PDB entry 5W2M | X-ray diffraction, 3.70 A resolution | chains A and C of the 10 polymer chains in the assembly

Chain A (and C):
Name: DNA dC->dU-editing enzyme APOBEC-3F
Organism: Homo sapiens
Notes: EC 3.5.4.-; chain C of this document is another copy of the same molecule, construct and numbering; everything in this record applies to it too
Reference sequence: Q8IUX4 (ABC3F_HUMAN); numbering as in UniProt (aligned over 190-373)
Amino-acid sequence (184 residues; row label = number of the first residue in the row):
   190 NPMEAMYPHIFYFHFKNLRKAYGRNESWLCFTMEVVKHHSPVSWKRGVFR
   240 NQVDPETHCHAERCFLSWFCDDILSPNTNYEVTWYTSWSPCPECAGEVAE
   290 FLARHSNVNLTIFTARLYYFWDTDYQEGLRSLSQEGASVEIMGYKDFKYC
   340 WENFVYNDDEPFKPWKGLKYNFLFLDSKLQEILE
Disulfide bonds: Cys-248/Cys-253
Swiss-Prot annotation at these positions:
  - active site: Glu-251 (Proton donor)
  - binding site (Zn(2+)): His-249, Cys-280, Cys-283
  - cross-link ((Microbial infection) Glycyl lysine isopeptide (Lys-Gly)): Lys-234 (interchain with G-Cter in ubiquitin), Lys-334 (interchain with G-Cter in ubiquitin), Lys-352 (interchain with G-Cter in ubiquitin), Lys-355 (interchain with G-Cter in ubiquitin), Lys-358 (interchain with G-Cter in ubiquitin)
  - mutagenesis: His-249 (H249C: Reduced but not abolished antiviral activity; H249R: Nearly abolished antiviral activity; when associated with R-65), Glu-251 (E251A: Decrease in cytidine deaminase and antiviral activity; E251A: Decrease in cytidine deaminase and antiviral activity; when associated with A-67; E251Q: Remains able to bind Vif ...), Leu-255 (L255D: Resistant to HIV-1 Vif and reduces Vif binding but is still efficiently incorporated into the virion), Phe-258 (F258A: Resistant to HIV-1 Vif and reduces Vif binding but is still efficiently incorporated into the virion), Cys-259 (C259K: Resistant to HIV-1 Vif and reduces Vif binding but is still efficiently incorporated into the virion), Asp-260 to Asp-261 (Does not affect interaction with APOBEC3G), Ile-262 to Leu-263 (Resistant to HIV-1 Vif and abolishes Vif binding but is still efficiently incorporated into the virion), Ser-264 (S264D: Resistant to HIV-1 Vif and reduces Vif binding but is still efficiently incorporated into the virion), Pro-265 (P265A: Impaired interaction with HIV-1 Vif protein), Tyr-269 (Y269A: Resistant to HIV-1 Vif and reduces Vif binding but is still efficiently incorporated into the virion), Cys-280 (C280S: Reduced but not abolished antiviral activity. Nearly abolished antiviral activity; when associated with Q-96), Cys-283 (C283S: Reduced but not abolished antiviral activity. Nearly abolished antiviral activity; when associated with S-99), 6 further mutagenesis entries in UniProt
From the paper describing this entry:
  - binding site for the 10-nt DNA strand: Tyr-333, Lys-352, Lys-355, Lys-358, Tyr-359
  - mutagenesis - K352A/K355A/K358A: abolished binding to ssDNA
  - mutagenesis - Y333A: decreased binding to poly-dT ssDNA
  - mutagenesis - Y359A: increased binding to poly-dT ssDNA
  - mutagenesis - Y333A, K352A/K355A/K358A: decreased binding to substrate
  - mutagenesis - Y359A: increased binding to substrate
  - mutagenesis - Y333A (about 70%), K352A/K355A/K358A (about 70%): decreased catalytic activity
  - mutagenesis - Y359A: decreased catalytic activity on ssDNA
  - mutagenesis - K352A/K355A/K358A: abolished binding to RNA
  - mutagenesis - Y333A, Y359A: decreased binding to RNA
  - Zn2+ coordination: His-247, His-249
  - catalytic residues: His-249 (proposed by the authors, not directly observed)
  - catalytic residues: Glu-251 (citing earlier work)
  - mutagenesis - K352A/K355A/K358A: abolished binding to the 10-nt DNA strand
  - mutagenesis - Y333A: decreased binding to the 10-nt DNA strand
  - mutagenesis - Y359A: increased binding to the 10-nt DNA strand
  - mutagenesis - E251A: abolished catalytic activity (citing earlier work)

How chain A and chain C interact:
Contacting residue pairs - 13 pairs, chain A then chain C:
  Lys-209(A) / Trp-233(C)
  Tyr-211(A) / Val-231(C)  hydrogen bond (side chain-backbone)
  Tyr-211(A) / Trp-233(C)
  His-249(A) / His-228(C)  hydrogen bond
  Arg-252(A) / His-228(C)
  Glu-282(A) / His-228(C)  salt bridge
  Tyr-308(A) / Glu-223(C)
  Tyr-308(A) / Val-225(C)
  Trp-310(A) / Asn-268(C)
  Trp-310(A) / Tyr-269(C)
  Trp-310(A) / Glu-270(C)
  Trp-310(A) / Asn-298(C)
  Asp-311(A) / Asn-268(C)  hydrogen bond
Other interface residues (no listed pair), chain C (10 interface residues in all): Tyr-338

In short:
The interface between chain A and chain C involves 8 residues on one side and 10 on the other, with 3 hydrogen
bonds and 1 salt bridge. Polar contacts include Glu-282(A)/His-228(C), Tyr-211(A)/Val-231(C) and
His-249(A)/His-228(C). The paper reports catalytic residues His-249(A) and Glu-251(A); Y333A and
K352A/K355A/K358A of chain A reduce binding to substrate; 4 substitutions were tested in all.
Chain A and chain C are both DNA dC->dU-editing enzyme APOBEC-3F (Homo sapiens); the structure, APOBEC3F
Catalytic Domain Complex with a Single-Stranded DNA, was determined by X-ray diffraction.
